PDB entry 7FIK | electron microscopy, 3.70 A resolution | chains e and f of the 32 polymer chains in the assembly

Chain e:
Protein: outer Nup160
Organism: Xenopus laevis
Sequence (1435 residues; row label = number of the first residue in the row):
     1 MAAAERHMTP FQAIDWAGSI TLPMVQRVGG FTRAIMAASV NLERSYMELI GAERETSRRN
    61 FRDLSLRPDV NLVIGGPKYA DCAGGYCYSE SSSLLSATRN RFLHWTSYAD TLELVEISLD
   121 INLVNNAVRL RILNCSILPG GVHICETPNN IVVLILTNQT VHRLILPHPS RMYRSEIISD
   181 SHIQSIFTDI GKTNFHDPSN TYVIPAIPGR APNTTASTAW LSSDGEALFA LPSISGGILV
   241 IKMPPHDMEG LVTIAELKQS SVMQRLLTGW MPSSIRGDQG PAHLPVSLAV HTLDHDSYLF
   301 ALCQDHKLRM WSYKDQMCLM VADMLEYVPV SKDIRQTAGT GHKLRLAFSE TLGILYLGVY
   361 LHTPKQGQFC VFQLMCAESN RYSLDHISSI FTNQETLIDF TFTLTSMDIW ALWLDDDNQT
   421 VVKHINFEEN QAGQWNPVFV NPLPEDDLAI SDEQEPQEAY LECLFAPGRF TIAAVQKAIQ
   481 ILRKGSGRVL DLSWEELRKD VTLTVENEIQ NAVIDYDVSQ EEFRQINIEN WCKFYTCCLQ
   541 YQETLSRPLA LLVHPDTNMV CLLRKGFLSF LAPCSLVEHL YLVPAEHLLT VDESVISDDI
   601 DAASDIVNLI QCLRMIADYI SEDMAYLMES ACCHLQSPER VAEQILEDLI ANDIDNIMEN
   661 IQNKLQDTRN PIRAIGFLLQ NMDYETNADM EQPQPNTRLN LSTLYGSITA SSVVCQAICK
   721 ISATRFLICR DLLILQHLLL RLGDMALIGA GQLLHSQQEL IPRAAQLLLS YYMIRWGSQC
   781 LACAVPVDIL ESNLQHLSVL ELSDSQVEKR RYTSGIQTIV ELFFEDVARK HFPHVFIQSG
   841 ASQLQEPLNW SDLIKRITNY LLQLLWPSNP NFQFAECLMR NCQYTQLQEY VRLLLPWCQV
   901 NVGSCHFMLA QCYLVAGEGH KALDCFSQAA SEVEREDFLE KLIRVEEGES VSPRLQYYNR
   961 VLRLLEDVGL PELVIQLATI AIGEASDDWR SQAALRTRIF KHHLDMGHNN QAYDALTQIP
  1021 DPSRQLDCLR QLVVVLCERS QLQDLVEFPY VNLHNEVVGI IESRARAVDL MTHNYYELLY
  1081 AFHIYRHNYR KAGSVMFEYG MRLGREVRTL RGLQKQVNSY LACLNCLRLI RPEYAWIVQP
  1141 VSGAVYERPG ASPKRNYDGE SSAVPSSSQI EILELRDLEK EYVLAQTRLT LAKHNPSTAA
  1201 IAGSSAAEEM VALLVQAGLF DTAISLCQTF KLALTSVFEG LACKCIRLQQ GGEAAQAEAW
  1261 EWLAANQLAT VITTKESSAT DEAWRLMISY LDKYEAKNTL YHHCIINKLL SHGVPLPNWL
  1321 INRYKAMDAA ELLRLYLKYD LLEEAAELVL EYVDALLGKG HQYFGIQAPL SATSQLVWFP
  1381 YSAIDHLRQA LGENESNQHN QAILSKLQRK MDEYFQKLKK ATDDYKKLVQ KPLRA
Not modelled in the structure: 1-40, 260-275, 485-489, 621-667, 690-702, 743-758, 838-848, 942-951, 1146-1166, 1369-1372, 1431-1435

Chain f:
Protein: MGC83926 protein
Organism: Xenopus laevis
Reference sequence: Q66IZ6 (Q66IZ6_XENLA); numbering as in UniProt (aligned over 1-326)
Sequence (326 residues; each row starts with the number of its first residue):
     1 MKQDSASNAT YTVDCEDYVH VVEFNPFDSG EAGSLLAYGG ISYVVIASCR FQEEDSTVEG
    61 IEFKTLKTFH HGERVVAIAW SPETRCDALL PLLRFATAAG DKKIRIFTSD FQDKNEYKVI
   121 EGHSGYINDL VFCSPEGTDI ASVGDDHTCR IWDLDGKQIA MFILRSPGMS VAWHPEGAFK
   181 LMVAEKTGTI RFYDLTTHQA ILSLESVQVP LMSADWCVRN TLRIGAVAGN DWIIWEMPRS
   241 SYPQDNKPAH ADRARMFRWS KCNENVFATT GYPGKMKSQI AIHHLAHPQP ILIGTAPVGS
   301 GLSWHRRLPL CVVGGYRKLF FWLTEM
Not modelled in the structure: 1-4

Interface between chain e and chain f:
Residue-residue contacts - 48 pairs, chain e then chain f:
  Asp452(e) - Gln199(f)  hydrogen bond (backbone-side chain)
  Glu453(e) - Ala200(f)
  Gln454(e) - Arg165(f)
  Glu455(e) - Ser203(f)
  Glu458(e) - Arg165(f)
  Lys499(e) - Tyr242(f)  hydrogen bond (backbone-side chain)
  Thr502(e) - Tyr242(f)
  Leu503(e) - Tyr242(f)  hydrogen bond (backbone-side chain)
  Cys783(e) - Val209(f)  hydrophobic
  Ile789(e) - Asn230(f)
  His796(e) - Lys275(f)
  Cys882(e) - Arg253(f)
  Thr885(e) - Lys186(f)
  Gln888(e) - Lys186(f)  hydrogen bond
  Glu889(e) - His147(f)  salt bridge
  Arg892(e) - Asp145(f)
  Arg892(e) - His147(f)  hydrogen bond
  Tyr913(e) - Tyr126(f)
  Tyr913(e) - Asp145(f)
  Tyr913(e) - Tyr272(f)
  Leu914(e) - Tyr272(f)  hydrogen bond (backbone-side chain)
  Val915(e) - Arg253(f)
  Val915(e) - Tyr272(f)  hydrogen bond (backbone-side chain)
  Ala916(e) - Met212(f)
  Ala916(e) - Arg255(f)
  Ala916(e) - Tyr272(f)  hydrogen bond (backbone-side chain)
  Gly917(e) - Arg74(f)  hydrogen bond (backbone-side chain)
  Gly917(e) - Arg255(f)
  Gly917(e) - Tyr272(f)  hydrogen bond (backbone-side chain)
  Glu918(e) - Arg74(f)
  Glu918(e) - Asn128(f)
  Gly919(e) - Arg74(f)
  His920(e) - Ile41(f)
  His920(e) - Arg74(f)
  Lys921(e) - Gly100(f)
  Lys921(e) - Tyr126(f)
  Asp967(e) - Lys275(f)
  Val968(e) - Gly274(f)
  Val968(e) - Lys275(f)
  Val968(e) - Met276(f)
  Leu970(e) - Gly274(f)
  Leu970(e) - Val298(f)  hydrophobic
  Pro971(e) - Val298(f)
  Glu972(e) - Val298(f)
  Glu972(e) - Tyr316(f)
  Met1006(e) - Tyr316(f)  hydrophobic
  His1008(e) - Tyr316(f)  hydrogen bond
  His1008(e) - Arg317(f)
Interface residues without a listed pair, chain e (36 interface residues in all): Ser792, Asn793, Tyr884, Gly969
Interface residues without a listed pair, chain f (35 interface residues in all): His20, Val76, Asp146, Pro167, Thr187, Arg191, Pro210, Asp252, Pro273, Pro297

Overview:
36 residues of chain e face 35 of chain f across their interface, with 11 hydrogen bonds and 1 salt bridge.
Polar contacts include Glu889(e)-His147(f), Asp452(e)-Gln199(f) and Lys499(e)-Tyr242(f).
Chain e is outer Nup160 and chain f is MGC83926 protein, both from Xenopus laevis; the structure, The cryo-EM
structure of the CR subunit from X. laevis NPC, was determined by electron microscopy (same publication as
7FIL).
